9G27 - chains B and C of the 15 polymer chains in the assembly; structure by electron microscopy, 2.80 A resolution.

Chain B:
Protein: DNA-directed RNA polymerase I subunit RPA135
From: Saccharomyces cerevisiae
Notes: EC 2.7.7.6
UniProt: P22138 (RPA2_YEAST); residue numbers follow UniProt; this construct covers 1-1203
Chain sequence (1203 residues; row label = number of the first residue in the row):
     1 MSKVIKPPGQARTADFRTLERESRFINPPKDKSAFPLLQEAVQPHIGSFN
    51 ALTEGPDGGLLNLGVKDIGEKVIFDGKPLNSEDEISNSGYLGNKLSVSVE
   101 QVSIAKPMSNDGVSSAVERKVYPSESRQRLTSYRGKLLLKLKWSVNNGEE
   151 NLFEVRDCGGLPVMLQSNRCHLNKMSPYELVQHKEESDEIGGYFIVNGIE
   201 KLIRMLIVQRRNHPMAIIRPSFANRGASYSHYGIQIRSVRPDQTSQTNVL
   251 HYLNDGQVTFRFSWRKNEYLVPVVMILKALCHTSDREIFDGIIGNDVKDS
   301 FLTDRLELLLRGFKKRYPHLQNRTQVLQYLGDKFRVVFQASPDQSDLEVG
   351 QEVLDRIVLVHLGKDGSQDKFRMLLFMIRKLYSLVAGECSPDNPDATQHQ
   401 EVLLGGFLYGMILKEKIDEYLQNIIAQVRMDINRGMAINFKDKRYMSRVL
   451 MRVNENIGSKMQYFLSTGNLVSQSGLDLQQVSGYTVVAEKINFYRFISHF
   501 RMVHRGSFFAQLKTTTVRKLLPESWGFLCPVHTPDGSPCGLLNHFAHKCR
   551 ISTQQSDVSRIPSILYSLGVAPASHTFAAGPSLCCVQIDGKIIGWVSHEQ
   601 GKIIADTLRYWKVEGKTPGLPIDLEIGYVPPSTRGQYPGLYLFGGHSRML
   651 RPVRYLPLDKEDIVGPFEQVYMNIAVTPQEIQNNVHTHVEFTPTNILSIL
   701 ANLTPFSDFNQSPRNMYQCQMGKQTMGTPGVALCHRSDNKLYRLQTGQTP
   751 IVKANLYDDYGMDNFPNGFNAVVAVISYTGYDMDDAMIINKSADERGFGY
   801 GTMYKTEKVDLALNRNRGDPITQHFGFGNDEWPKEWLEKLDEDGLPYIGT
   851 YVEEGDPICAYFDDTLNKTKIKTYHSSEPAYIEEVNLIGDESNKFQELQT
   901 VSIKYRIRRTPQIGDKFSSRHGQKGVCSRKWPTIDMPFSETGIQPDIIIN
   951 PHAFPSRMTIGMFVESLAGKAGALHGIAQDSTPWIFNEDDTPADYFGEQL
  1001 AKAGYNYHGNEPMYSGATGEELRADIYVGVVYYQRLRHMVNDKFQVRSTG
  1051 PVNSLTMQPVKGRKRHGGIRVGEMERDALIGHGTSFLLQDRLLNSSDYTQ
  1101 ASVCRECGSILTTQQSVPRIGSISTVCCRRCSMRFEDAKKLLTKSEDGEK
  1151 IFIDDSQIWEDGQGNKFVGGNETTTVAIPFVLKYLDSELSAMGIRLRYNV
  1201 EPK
Disordered / not traced: 1-10, 79-88, 112-115, 1136-1154, 1203
Metal / ion sites: Zn2+: Cys1104, Cys1107, Cys1128, Cys1131
Curated features (UniProtKB/Swiss-Prot):
  - zinc finger: Cys1104 to Cys1131 (C4-type)
  - modified residue: Ser2 (N-acetylserine), Ser81 (Phosphoserine), Ser1156 (Phosphoserine)
  - mutagenesis: Cys1104 (C1104A: No effect; when associated with A-1107; A-1128 and A-1131), Cys1107 (C1107A: Lethal. Abolishes recruitment of RPA1 to Pol I. No effect; when associated with A-1104; A-1128 and A-1131), Cys1127 (C1127R: Responsible of suppression of RPA190-5 and RPA190-1 mutations), Cys1128 (C1128A: No effect; when associated with A-1104; A-1107 and A-1131), Cys1131 (C1131A: No effect; when associated with A-1104; A-1107 and A-1128)

Chain C:
Protein: DNA-directed RNA polymerases I and III subunit RPAC1
From: Saccharomyces cerevisiae
UniProt: P07703 (RPAC1_YEAST); residue numbers follow UniProt; this construct covers 1-335
Chain sequence (335 residues; row label = number of the first residue in the row):
     1 MSNIVGIEYNRVTNTTSTDFPGFSKDAENEWNVEKFKKDFEVNISSLDAR
    51 EANFDLINIDTSIANAFRRIMISEVPSVAAEYVYFFNNTSVIQDEVLAHR
   101 IGLVPLKVDPDMLTWVDSNLPDDEKFTDENTIVLSLNVKCTRNPDAPKGS
   151 TDPKELYNNAHVYARDLKFEPQGRQSTTFADCPVVPADPDILLAKLRPGQ
   201 EISLKAHCILGIGGDHAKFSPVSTASYRLLPQINILQPIKGESARRFQKC
   251 FPPGVIGIDEGSDEAYVKDARKDTVSREVLRYEEFADKVKLGRVRNHFIF
   301 NVESAGAMTPEEIFFKSVRILKNKAEYLKNCPITQ
Disordered / not traced: 1-29, 334-335
Curated features (UniProtKB/Swiss-Prot):
  - modified residue: Ser2 (N-acetylserine), Ser17 (Phosphoserine)

How chain B and chain C interact:
Pairs across the interface (61):
  Arg743(B) - Gln93(C)
  Gln745(B) - Gln93(C)  hydrogen bond
  Gln745(B) - Val96(C)
  Lys791(B) - Gly214(C)
  Ser792(B) - Ala217(C)
  Glu795(B) - His99(C)  hydrogen bond (backbone-side chain)
  Glu795(B) - Asp215(C)
  Glu795(B) - His216(C)  hydrogen bond (backbone-side chain)
  Glu795(B) - Ala217(C)  hydrogen bond (side chain-backbone)
  Arg796(B) - His99(C)
  Arg796(B) - Ala217(C)
  Gly797(B) - His99(C)  hydrogen bond (backbone-side chain)
  Tyr800(B) - Glu95(C)
  Tyr800(B) - Val96(C)  hydrophobic
  Thr802(B) - Gln93(C)
  Thr802(B) - Glu95(C)
  Tyr804(B) - Gln93(C)
  Arg906(B) - Gln93(C)
  Arg906(B) - Glu95(C)  salt bridge
  Arg908(B) - Glu95(C)
  Thr933(B) - Ile72(C)
  Ile934(B) - Arg68(C)  hydrogen bond (backbone-side chain)
  Ile934(B) - Arg69(C)
  Ile934(B) - Ile72(C)  hydrophobic
  Ile934(B) - Ser73(C)
  Asp935(B) - Arg69(C)  salt bridge
  Phe938(B) - Asn65(C)
  Phe938(B) - Arg68(C)
  Phe938(B) - Tyr227(C)
  Glu940(B) - Arg228(C)  salt bridge
  Glu940(B) - Val275(C)
  Glu940(B) - Arg293(C)  salt bridge
  Gly942(B) - Thr224(C)  hydrogen bond (backbone-side chain)
  Gly942(B) - Ser226(C)
  Gln944(B) - Arg68(C)
  Gln944(B) - Ile72(C)
  Ala1001(B) - Glu278(C)
  Gly1004(B) - Ser276(C)
  Tyr1005(B) - Ser276(C)
  Tyr1005(B) - Glu278(C)
  Asn1006(B) - Ser276(C)
  Tyr1007(B) - Glu278(C)
  Tyr1007(B) - Arg281(C)
  Pro1012(B) - Val275(C)
  Pro1012(B) - Arg293(C)
  Tyr1014(B) - Arg228(C)
  Tyr1014(B) - Leu229(C)  hydrogen bond (side chain-backbone)
  Tyr1014(B) - Arg293(C)  hydrogen bond
  Gly1016(B) - Asn65(C)
  Gly1016(B) - Arg68(C)  hydrogen bond (backbone-side chain)
  Gly1016(B) - Arg69(C)  hydrogen bond (backbone-side chain)
  Ala1017(B) - Asn65(C)
  Ala1017(B) - Arg69(C)
  Thr1018(B) - Thr61(C)
  Thr1018(B) - Asn65(C)  hydrogen bond (backbone-side chain)
  Gly1019(B) - Thr61(C)
  Gly1019(B) - Asn65(C)
  Gly1019(B) - Tyr227(C)
  Glu1020(B) - Thr61(C)
  Glu1021(B) - Arg293(C)  salt bridge
  Asp1025(B) - Arg277(C)  salt bridge
Interface residues without a listed pair, chain B (39 interface residues in all): Ile26, Asn27, Tyr881, Glu998, His1008, Ser1015
Interface residues without a listed pair, chain C (32 interface residues in all): Asp94, Leu103, Thr151, Ser220, Pro231, Thr274, Arg295

In short:
39 residues of chain B face 32 of chain C across their interface, with 12 hydrogen bonds and 6 salt bridges.
Polar pairs include Arg906(B)-Glu95(C), Asp935(B)-Arg69(C) and Glu940(B)-Arg228(C). Curated annotation
(UniProt) lists 5 mutagenesis sites on chain B.
Here chain B is DNA-directed RNA polymerase I subunit RPA135 and chain C is DNA-directed RNA polymerases I and
III subunit RPAC1, both from Saccharomyces cerevisiae. Entry 9G27 (Yeast RNA polymerase I elongation complex
stalled by an apurinic site, pre-translocation state) was determined by electron microscopy (same publication
as 9G1V, 9G1X, 9G23, 9G24, 9G26, 9G29, 9G2B and 9G2C).
